PDB entry 6H7W | electron microscopy, 11.40 A resolution (very low resolution: no residue pairs are listed; an interface is given only as per-side residue counts) | chains O and P of the 20 polymer chains in the assembly

[Chain O]
Molecule: Putative vacuolar protein sorting-associated protein
From: Chaetomium thermophilum (strain DSM 1495 / CBS 144.50 / IMI 039719)
UniProtKB: G0SH11 (G0SH11_CHATD); numbering as in UniProt (aligned over 331-550)
Amino-acid sequence (220 residues; numbered 331 to 550; the number before each row is that of its first residue):
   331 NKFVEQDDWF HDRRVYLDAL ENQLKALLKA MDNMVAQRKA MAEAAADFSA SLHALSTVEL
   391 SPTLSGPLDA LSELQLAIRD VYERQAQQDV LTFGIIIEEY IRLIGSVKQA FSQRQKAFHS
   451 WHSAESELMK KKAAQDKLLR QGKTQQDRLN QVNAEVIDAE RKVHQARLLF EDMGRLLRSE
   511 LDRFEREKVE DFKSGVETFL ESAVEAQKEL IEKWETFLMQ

[Chain P]
Molecule: Putative vacuolar protein sorting-associated protein
From: Chaetomium thermophilum (strain DSM 1495 / CBS 144.50 / IMI 039719)
UniProtKB: G0SH11 (G0SH11_CHATD); residues 183-550 here = UniProt positions 183-550
Amino-acid sequence (368 residues; each row starts with the number of its first residue):
   183 ARPTFHITVG DPHKVGDLAT SHIVYSVRTK TTSKAYKQPE FEVKRRYRDF LWLYNTLHSN
   243 NPGVVVPPPP EKQAVGRFES NFVESRRAAL EKMLNKIAAH PTLQLDADLK LFLESESFNI
   303 DVKHKERKEP PLGESKGVFG SLGFGGGGNK FVEQDDWFHD RRVYLDALEN QLKALLKAMD
   363 NMVAQRKAMA EAAADFSASL HALSTVELSP TLSGPLDALS ELQLAIRDVY ERQAQQDVLT
   423 FGIIIEEYIR LIGSVKQAFS QRQKAFHSWH SAESELMKKK AAQDKLLRQG KTQQDRLNQV
   483 NAEVIDAERK VHQARLLFED MGRLLRSELD RFEREKVEDF KSGVETFLES AVEAQKELIE
   543 KWETFLMQ
Unresolved in the structure: 312-330

[Interface between chain O and chain P]
At this resolution (11 A) residue pairs are not listed: 52 residues of chain O and 50 of chain P lie at the interface.

[Summary]
Chain O and chain P form an interface of 52 and 50 residues respectively.
Chain O is Putative vacuolar protein sorting-associated protein and chain P is Putative vacuolar protein
sorting-associated protein, both from Chaetomium thermophilum (strain DSM 1495 / CBS 144.50 / IMI 039719); the
structure, Model of retromer-Vps5 complex assembled on membrane, was determined by electron microscopy,
deposited together with 5W8M.
